Entry 6LXW (electron microscopy, 3.27 A resolution); this record covers chains A and J of the 7 polymer chains in the assembly.

== Chain A ==
Protein: Interleukin-2, Immunoglobulin heavy constant alpha 1
Source organism: Homo sapiens
UniProt: chimeric construct of P60568, P01876: residues 182-202 from P60568 (IL2_HUMAN) positions 1-21 (UniProt number = residue number - 181); residues 241-472 from P01876 positions 122-353 (UniProt number = residue number - 119)
Sequence (291 residues; each row starts with the number of its first residue):
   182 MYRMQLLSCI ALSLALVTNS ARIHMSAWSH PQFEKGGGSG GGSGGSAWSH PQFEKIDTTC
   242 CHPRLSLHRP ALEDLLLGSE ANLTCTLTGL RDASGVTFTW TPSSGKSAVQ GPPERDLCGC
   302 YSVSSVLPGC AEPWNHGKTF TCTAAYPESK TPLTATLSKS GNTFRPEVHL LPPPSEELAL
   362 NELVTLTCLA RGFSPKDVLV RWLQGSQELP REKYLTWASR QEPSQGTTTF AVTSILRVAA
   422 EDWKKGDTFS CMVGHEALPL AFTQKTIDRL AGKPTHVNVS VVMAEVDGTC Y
Unresolved in the structure: 182-243, 454-457
Cystine bridges: Cys266-Cys323, Cys369-Cys432
Sequence notes: linker (203-240)
Swiss-Prot annotation at these positions:
  - glycosylation: Asn263 (N-linked (GlcNAc...) (complex) asparagine)

== Chain J ==
Protein: Immunoglobulin J chain
Source organism: Homo sapiens
UniProt: P01591 (IGJ_HUMAN); residues -22 to 136 here correspond to UniProt positions 1-159 (UniProt number = residue number + 23)
Sequence (167 residues; numbered -22 to 144; the number before each row is that of its first residue; numbers below 1 keep their minus sign (Met-22 is residue -22)):
   -22 MKNHLLFWGV LAVFIKAVHV KAQEDERIVL VDNKCKCARI TSRIIRSSED PNEDIVERNI
    38 RIIVPLNNRE NISDPTSPLR TRFVYHLSDL CKKCDPTEVE LDNQIVTATQ SNICDEDSAT
    98 ETCYTYDRNK CYTAVVPLVY GGETKMVETA LTPDACYPDH HHHHHHH
Unresolved in the structure: -22 to 3, 93-97, 137-144
Cystine bridges: Cys12-Cys100, Cys71-Cys91, Cys108-Cys133
Sequence notes: expression tag (137-144)
Swiss-Prot annotation at these positions:
  - modified residue: Gln0 (Pyrrolidone carboxylic acid)
  - glycosylation: Asn48 (N-linked (GlcNAc...) (complex) asparagine)

== Chain A / chain J interface ==
Cross-chain cystine bridges: Cys471(A)-Cys68(J)
Contacting residue pairs - 60 pairs, chain A then chain J:
  Glu254(A) - Tyr117(J)
  Asp255(A) - Tyr117(J)  hydrogen bond
  Leu258(A) - Leu115(J)  hydrophobic
  Leu258(A) - Tyr117(J)  hydrophobic
  Leu258(A) - Lys122(J)
  Leu258(A) - Val124(J)  hydrophobic
  Gly259(A) - Tyr117(J)
  Arg346(A) - Asp131(J)
  Arg346(A) - Tyr134(J)
  Leu384(A) - Val113(J)  hydrophobic
  Gly386(A) - Thr53(J)  hydrogen bond (backbone-side chain)
  Ser387(A) - Pro114(J)
  Glu389(A) - Leu115(J)
  Glu389(A) - Val116(J)
  Thr429(A) - Arg46(J)
  Thr429(A) - Pro52(J)
  Thr429(A) - Thr53(J)
  Met433(A) - Val113(J)  hydrophobic
  Met433(A) - Thr126(J)
  Ala438(A) - Tyr134(J)  hydrogen bond (backbone-side chain)
  Pro440(A) - Pro130(J)  hydrophobic
  Pro440(A) - Cys133(J)
  Pro440(A) - Tyr134(J)  hydrophobic
  Leu441(A) - Thr110(J)
  Leu441(A) - Glu125(J)
  Leu441(A) - Cys133(J)
  Phe443(A) - Leu115(J)  hydrophobic
  Phe443(A) - Thr126(J)
  Phe443(A) - Ala127(J)  hydrogen bond (backbone-backbone)
  Thr444(A) - Ala127(J)  hydrogen bond (side chain-backbone)
  Gln445(A) - Pro52(J)
  Gln445(A) - Thr126(J)  hydrogen bond
  Thr447(A) - Arg46(J)
  Thr447(A) - Pro52(J)
  Asp449(A) - Arg46(J)  salt bridge
  Val460(A) - Leu43(J)  hydrophobic
  Val460(A) - Thr58(J)
  Ser461(A) - Thr58(J)  hydrogen bond (backbone-backbone)
  Ser461(A) - Phe60(J)
  Val462(A) - Val41(J)  hydrophobic
  Val462(A) - Phe60(J)
  Val463(A) - Arg59(J)
  Val463(A) - Phe60(J)  hydrogen bond (backbone-backbone)
  Val463(A) - Val61(J)
  Val463(A) - Tyr62(J)  hydrogen bond (backbone-backbone)
  Met464(A) - Ile39(J)  hydrophobic
  Met464(A) - Tyr62(J)  hydrophobic
  Ala465(A) - Tyr62(J)  hydrogen bond (backbone-backbone)
  Ala465(A) - His63(J)
  Ala465(A) - Leu64(J)
  Glu466(A) - Leu64(J)
  Glu466(A) - Ser65(J)  hydrogen bond
  Val467(A) - Arg35(J)  hydrogen bond (backbone-side chain)
  Asp468(A) - Leu64(J)
  Gly469(A) - Arg35(J)  hydrogen bond (backbone-side chain)
  Gly469(A) - Leu64(J)
  Cys471(A) - Val8(J)  hydrophobic
  Cys471(A) - Cys68(J)  disulfide
  Tyr472(A) - Cys68(J)
  Tyr472(A) - Lys70(J)
Other interface residues (no listed pair), chain A (36 interface residues in all): Arg382, Leu439, Ala452, Asn459, Thr470
Other interface residues (no listed pair), chain J (42 interface residues in all): Leu7, Ile17, Ile37, Asn44, Lys69, Cys108, Ala111, Leu128, Pro135

== Summary ==
The interface between chain A and chain J involves 36 residues on one side and 42 on the other; the contacts
include 1 disulfide bond, 13 hydrogen bonds and 1 salt bridge. Polar contacts include Asp449(A)-Arg46(J),
Asp255(A)-Tyr117(J) and Gly386(A)-Thr53(J).
Chain A is Interleukin-2, Immunoglobulin heavy constant alpha 1 and chain J is Immunoglobulin J chain, both
from Homo sapiens; the structure, Cryo-EM structure of human secretory immunoglobulin A in complex with the
N-terminal domain of SpsA, was determined by electron microscopy together with 6LX3 from the same study.
